Entry 5LYJ (X-ray diffraction, 2.40 A resolution); this record covers chains A and E of the 6 polymer chains in the assembly.

== Chain A ==
Molecule: Tubulin alpha-1B chain
From: Bos taurus
UniProtKB: P81947 (TBA1B_BOVIN); residues 1-451 here = UniProt positions 1-451
Chain sequence (451 residues; row label = number of the first residue in the row):
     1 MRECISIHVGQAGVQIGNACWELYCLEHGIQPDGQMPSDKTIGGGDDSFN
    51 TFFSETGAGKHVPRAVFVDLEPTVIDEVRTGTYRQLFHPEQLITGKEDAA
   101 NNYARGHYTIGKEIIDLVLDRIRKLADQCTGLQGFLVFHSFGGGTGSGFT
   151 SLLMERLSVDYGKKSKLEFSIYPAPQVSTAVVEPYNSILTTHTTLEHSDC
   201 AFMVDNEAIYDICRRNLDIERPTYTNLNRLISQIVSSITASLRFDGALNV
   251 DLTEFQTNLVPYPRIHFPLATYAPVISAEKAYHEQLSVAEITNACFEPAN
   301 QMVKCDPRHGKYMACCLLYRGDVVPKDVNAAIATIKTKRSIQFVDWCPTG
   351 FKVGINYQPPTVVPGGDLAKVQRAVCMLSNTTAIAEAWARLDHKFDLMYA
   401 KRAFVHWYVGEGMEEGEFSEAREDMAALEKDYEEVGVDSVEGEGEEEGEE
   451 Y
Unresolved in the structure: 440-451
Ion coordination: Ca2+: Asp39, Thr41, Gly44, Glu55
Ligand contacts:
  - Combretastatin A4 (7BA): Thr179, Ala180, Val181
  - GTP: Gly10, Gln11, Ala12, Gln15, Ile16, Asp69, Glu71, Asp98, Ala99, Ala100, Asn101, Ser140, Gly142, Gly143, Gly144, Thr145, Gly146, Ile171, Pro173, Val177, Ser178, Thr179, Glu183, Asn206, Tyr224, Leu227, Asn228, Ile231

== Chain E ==
Molecule: Stathmin-4
From: Rattus norvegicus
UniProtKB: P63043 (STMN4_RAT); residues 5-145 here correspond to UniProt positions 49-189 (UniProt number = residue number + 44)
Chain sequence (143 residues; row label = number of the first residue in the row):
     3 MADMEVIELNKCTSGQSFEVILKPPSFDGVPEFNASLPRRRDPSLEEIQK
    53 KLEAAEERRKYQEAELLKHLAEKREHEREVIQKAIEENNNFIKMAKEKLA
   103 QKMESNKENREAHLAAMLERLQEKDKHAEEVRKNKELKEEASR
Unresolved in the structure: 3-5, 29-43, 144-145
Construct notes: initiating methionine (3); expression tag (4)
Curated features (UniProtKB/Swiss-Prot):
  - modified residue: Ser46 (Phosphoserine)

== Interface between chain A and chain E ==
Pairs across the interface (54):
  Tyr108(A) - Leu54(E)  hydrophobic
  Tyr108(A) - Ala57(E)  hydrophobic
  Thr109(A) - Arg61(E)  hydrogen bond
  Lys112(A) - Glu58(E)  salt bridge
  Leu152(A) - Leu54(E)  hydrophobic
  Glu155(A) - Ile50(E)
  Arg156(A) - Leu47(E)
  Val159(A) - Pro45(E)
  Glu196(A) - Asp44(E)
  Asp245(A) - Cys14(E)
  Asp245(A) - Ser16(E)
  Ala247(A) - Asn12(E)
  Ala247(A) - Ser19(E)
  Leu248(A) - Ser19(E)
  Pro325(A) - Gln18(E)
  Pro325(A) - Phe20(E)  hydrophobic
  Asn329(A) - Met6(E)
  Asn329(A) - Val8(E)
  Asn329(A) - Phe20(E)
  Asn329(A) - Val22(E)
  Ile332(A) - Val22(E)  hydrophobic
  Ile332(A) - Leu24(E)  hydrophobic
  Lys336(A) - Leu24(E)
  Asp345(A) - Pro27(E)
  Asp345(A) - Ser28(E)  hydrogen bond (backbone-backbone)
  Cys347(A) - Pro27(E)
  Pro348(A) - Lys25(E)
  Pro348(A) - Pro27(E)
  Thr349(A) - Leu24(E)  hydrogen bond (backbone-backbone)
  Thr349(A) - Lys25(E)  hydrogen bond (backbone-backbone)
  Gly350(A) - Val22(E)
  Gly350(A) - Ile23(E)
  Phe351(A) - Glu21(E)
  Phe351(A) - Val22(E)  hydrogen bond (backbone-backbone)
  Phe351(A) - Leu24(E)  hydrophobic
  Lys352(A) - Phe20(E)
  Lys352(A) - Glu21(E)
  Val353(A) - Ser19(E)
  Val353(A) - Phe20(E)  hydrogen bond (backbone-backbone)
  Gly354(A) - Gln18(E)
  Ile355(A) - Gly17(E)
  Ile355(A) - Gln18(E)  hydrogen bond (backbone-backbone)
  Asn356(A) - Ser16(E)
  Tyr357(A) - Thr15(E)
  Tyr357(A) - Ser16(E)  hydrogen bond (backbone-backbone)
  Tyr357(A) - Gly17(E)
  Tyr357(A) - Gln18(E)  hydrogen bond
  Val409(A) - Gln64(E)
  Gly410(A) - Arg61(E)
  Glu411(A) - Arg61(E)  hydrogen bond (backbone-side chain)
  Gly412(A) - Ala57(E)
  Gly412(A) - Arg60(E)  hydrogen bond (backbone-side chain)
  Gly412(A) - Arg61(E)
  Glu414(A) - Arg60(E)  salt bridge
Interface residues without a listed pair, chain A (40 interface residues in all): His107, Ser158, His197, Gly246, Val328, Ala333, Trp346, Gln358
Interface residues without a listed pair, chain E (31 interface residues in all): Pro26, Ser46, Lys53, Glu55

== Summary ==
The interface between chain A and chain E involves 40 residues on one side and 31 on the other, with 11
hydrogen bonds and 2 salt bridges. Among the polar pairs are Lys112(A)-Glu58(E), Glu414(A)-Arg60(E) and
Thr109(A)-Arg61(E). Bound to chain A: GTP and Combretastatin A4.
Here chain A is Tubulin alpha-1B chain (Bos taurus) and chain E is Stathmin-4 (Rattus norvegicus). Entry 5LYJ
(Tubulin-Combretastatin A4 complex) was determined by X-ray diffraction.
